7KX9 - chains A and B of the 3 polymer chains in the assembly; structure by electron microscopy, 3.50 A resolution.

[Chain A]
Molecule: Piwi-A
Source organism: Ephydatia fluviatilis
Notes: engineered mutation(s): N-terminal 219 amino acids deleted
Reference sequence: D5MRY8 (D5MRY8_9METZ); residues 220-987 here = UniProt positions 220-987
Amino-acid sequence (768 residues; each row starts with the number of its first residue):
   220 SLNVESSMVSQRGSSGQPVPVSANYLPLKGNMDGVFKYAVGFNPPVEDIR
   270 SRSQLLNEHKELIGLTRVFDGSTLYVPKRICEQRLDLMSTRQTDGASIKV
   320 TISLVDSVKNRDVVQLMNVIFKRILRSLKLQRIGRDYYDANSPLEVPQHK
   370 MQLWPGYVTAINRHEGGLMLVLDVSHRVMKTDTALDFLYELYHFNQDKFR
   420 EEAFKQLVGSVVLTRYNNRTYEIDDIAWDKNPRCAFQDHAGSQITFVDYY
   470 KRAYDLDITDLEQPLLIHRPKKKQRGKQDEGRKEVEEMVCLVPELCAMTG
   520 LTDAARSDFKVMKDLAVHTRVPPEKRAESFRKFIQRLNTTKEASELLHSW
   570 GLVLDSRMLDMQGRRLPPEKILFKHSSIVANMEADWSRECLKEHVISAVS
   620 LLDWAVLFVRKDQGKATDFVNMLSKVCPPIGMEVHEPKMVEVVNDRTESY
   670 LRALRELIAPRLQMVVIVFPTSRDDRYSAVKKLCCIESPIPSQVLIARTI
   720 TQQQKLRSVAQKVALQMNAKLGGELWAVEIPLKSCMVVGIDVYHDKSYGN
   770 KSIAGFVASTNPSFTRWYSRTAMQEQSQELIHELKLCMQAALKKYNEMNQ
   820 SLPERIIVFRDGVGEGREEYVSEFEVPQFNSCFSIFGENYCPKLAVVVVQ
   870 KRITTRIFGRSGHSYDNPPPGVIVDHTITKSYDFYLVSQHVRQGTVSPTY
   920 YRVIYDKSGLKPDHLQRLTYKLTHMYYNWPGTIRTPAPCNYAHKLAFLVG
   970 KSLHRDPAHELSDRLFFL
Unresolved in the structure: 220-228, 413-422, 491-505
Bound ions: Mg2+ site 1 near Asp-760 (its only coordinating residue here); Mg2+ site 2: Leu-987 (shared with U1(B), U3(B) of chain B)

[Chain B]
Molecule: 24-nt RNA strand
Sequence (24 nucleotides; numbered 1 to 24; the number before each row is that of its first residue):
     1 UCUCUUGAGUUGGACAAAUGGCAG
Modified residues: OMG (o2'-methylguanosine-5'-monophosphate) at position 24
Bound ions: Mg2+: U1, U3 (shared with Leu-987(A) of chain A)

[Interface between chain A and chain B]
Pairs across the interface (53):
  Arg-269(A) / U19(B)  sugar contact
  Arg-269(A) / G21(B)  base contact
  Arg-345(A) / G20(B)  sugar contact
  Arg-345(A) / G21(B)  salt bridge to the phosphate
  Tyr-435(A) / OMG_24(B)  hydrogen bond to the phosphate
  Tyr-440(A) / A23(B)  hydrogen bond to the sugar
  Phe-455(A) / OMG_24(B)  base contact
  His-458(A) / OMG_24(B)  hydrogen bond to the base
  Phe-465(A) / OMG_24(B)  phosphate contact
  Tyr-468(A) / OMG_24(B)  hydrogen bond to the phosphate
  Tyr-469(A) / OMG_24(B)  phosphate contact
  Tyr-473(A) / A23(B)  sugar contact
  Tyr-473(A) / OMG_24(B)  hydrogen bond to the phosphate
  Val-508(A) / OMG_24(B)  sugar contact
  Cys-509(A) / OMG_24(B)  phosphate contact
  Arg-525(A) / G9(B)  sugar contact
  Arg-525(A) / U10(B)  salt bridge to the phosphate
  Thr-538(A) / G7(B)  hydrogen bond to the sugar
  Arg-539(A) / U6(B)  hydrogen bond to the base
  Arg-539(A) / G7(B)  phosphate contact
  Arg-545(A) / G7(B)  salt bridge to the phosphate
  Ser-691(A) / U1(B)  hydrogen bond to the base
  Asp-693(A) / U1(B)  base contact
  Tyr-696(A) / U1(B)  phosphate contact
  Lys-700(A) / U1(B)  salt bridge to the phosphate
  Gln-712(A) / U1(B)  hydrogen bond to the phosphate
  Val-713(A) / U1(B)  hydrogen bond to the phosphate
  Leu-714(A) / C2(B)  phosphate contact
  Ile-715(A) / U1(B)  phosphate contact
  Ile-715(A) / C2(B)  hydrogen bond to the phosphate
  Thr-718(A) / C2(B)  hydrogen bond to the phosphate
  Lys-731(A) / C2(B)  base contact
  Lys-731(A) / U3(B)  hydrogen bond to the base
  Val-732(A) / C2(B)  sugar contact
  Gln-735(A) / U1(B)  phosphate contact
  Gln-735(A) / C2(B)  hydrogen bond to the sugar
  Gln-735(A) / U3(B)  phosphate contact
  Arg-875(A) / G7(B)  salt bridge to the phosphate
  Gln-908(A) / C4(B)  sugar contact
  Gln-908(A) / U5(B)  sugar contact
  Val-910(A) / U5(B)  sugar contact
  Gln-912(A) / U6(B)  sugar contact
  Thr-914(A) / U6(B)  phosphate contact
  Thr-914(A) / G7(B)  phosphate contact
  Ser-916(A) / U6(B)  phosphate contact
  Tyr-945(A) / C4(B)  hydrogen bond to the phosphate
  Asn-947(A) / U3(B)  hydrogen bond to the sugar
  Trp-948(A) / U3(B)  base contact
  Arg-953(A) / U5(B)  hydrogen bond to the phosphate
  Arg-953(A) / U6(B)  salt bridge to the phosphate
  Lys-970(A) / U1(B)  hydrogen bond to the base
  Leu-987(A) / U1(B)  phosphate contact
  Leu-987(A) / U3(B)  phosphate contact
Also at the interface, not in a pair above, chain A (54 interface residues in all): Ile-268, His-395, Arg-396, Arg-438, Pro-489, Met-507, Arg-692, Val-728, Lys-739, Lys-765, His-909, Gly-913, Ile-952, Lys-963
Also at the interface, not in a pair above, chain B (16 interface residues in all): A8, G13

[Overview]
54 residues of chain A and 16 residues of chain B are in contact; the contacts include 18 hydrogen bonds and 6
salt bridges. Among the polar pairs are His-458(A)/OMG_24(B), Arg-539(A)/U6(B) and Ser-691(A)/U1(B).
Leu-987(A), U1(B) and U3(B) coordinate Mg2+.
Chain A is Piwi-A (Ephydatia fluviatilis) and chain B is a 24-nt RNA strand; the structure, Cryo-EM structure
of Ephydatia fluviatilis PiwiA-piRNA-target complex, was determined by electron microscopy together with 7KX7
from the same study.
